Entry 1DRB (X-ray diffraction, 1.96 A resolution); this record covers chains A and B.

# Chain A (and B)
Protein: Dihydrofolate reductase
Source organism: Escherichia coli
Notes: EC 1.5.1.3; chain B of this document is another copy of the same molecule, construct and numbering; everything in this record applies to it too
Reference sequence: P0ABQ4 (DYR_ECOLI); residue numbers follow UniProt; this construct covers 1-159
Amino-acid sequence (159 residues; numbered 1 to 159; the number before each row is that of its first residue):
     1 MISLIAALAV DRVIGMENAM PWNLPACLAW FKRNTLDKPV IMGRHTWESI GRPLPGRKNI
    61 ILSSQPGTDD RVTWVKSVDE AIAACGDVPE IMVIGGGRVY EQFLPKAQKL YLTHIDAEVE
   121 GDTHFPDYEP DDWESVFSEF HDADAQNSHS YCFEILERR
Construct notes: conflict C27 (Asp in P0ABQ4), D37 (Asn in P0ABQ4)
Curated features (UniProtKB/Swiss-Prot):
  - binding site (substrate): I5, R52, R57, T113
  - binding site (NADP(+)): A7, V13 to A19, H45, T46, S63, S64, K76, G95 to Q102

# Interface between chain A and chain B
Pairs across the interface - 37 pairs, chain A then chain B:
  E17(A) - A145(B)
  N18(A) - A143(B)
  N18(A) - D144(B)  hydrogen bond (side chain-backbone)
  N18(A) - A145(B)
  A19(A) - D144(B)  hydrogen bond (backbone-backbone)
  A19(A) - A145(B)
  A19(A) - Q146(B)
  A19(A) - N147(B)
  A19(A) - S148(B)
  M20(A) - N23(B)
  M20(A) - S148(B)
  P21(A) - P21(B)
  P21(A) - S148(B)
  P21(A) - H149(B)
  W22(A) - W22(B)
  W22(A) - N23(B)
  N23(A) - M20(B)
  N23(A) - W22(B)
  E48(A) - A145(B)
  E48(A) - Q146(B)
  S49(A) - A145(B)  hydrogen bond (side chain-backbone)
  S49(A) - Q146(B)
  I50(A) - Q146(B)
  G51(A) - Q146(B)
  A143(A) - N18(B)
  D144(A) - N18(B)
  D144(A) - A19(B)  hydrogen bond (backbone-backbone)
  A145(A) - A19(B)
  Q146(A) - A19(B)
  Q146(A) - E48(B)
  Q146(A) - S49(B)  hydrogen bond (side chain-backbone)
  N147(A) - N18(B)
  N147(A) - A19(B)
  S148(A) - A19(B)
  S148(A) - M20(B)
  S148(A) - P21(B)
  H149(A) - P21(B)

# Summary
The interface between chain A and chain B involves 18 residues on one side and 15 on the other, with 5
hydrogen bonds. Among the polar pairs are N18(A)-D144(B), S49(A)-A145(B) and Q146(A)-S49(B). From UniProt: 4
substrate-binding residues and 21 NADP+-binding residues on chain A.
Chain A and chain B are both Dihydrofolate reductase (Escherichia coli); the structure, Crystal structure of
unliganded escherichia coli dihydrofolate reductase. ligand-induced conformational changes and cooperativity
in binding, was determined by X-ray diffraction, deposited together with 1DRA and 5DFR.
